6HV7 - chains C and D of the 28 polymer chains in the assembly; structure by X-ray diffraction, 3.40 A resolution.

== Chain C ==
Protein: Proteasome subunit alpha type-4
Source organism: Saccharomyces cerevisiae (strain ATCC 204508 / S288c)
Notes: EC 3.4.25.1
Reference sequence: P40303 (PSA4_YEAST); residues -1 to 252 here correspond to UniProt positions 1-254 (UniProt number = residue number + 2)
Sequence (254 residues; row label = number of the first residue in the row; numbers below 1 keep their minus sign (Met-1 is residue -1)):
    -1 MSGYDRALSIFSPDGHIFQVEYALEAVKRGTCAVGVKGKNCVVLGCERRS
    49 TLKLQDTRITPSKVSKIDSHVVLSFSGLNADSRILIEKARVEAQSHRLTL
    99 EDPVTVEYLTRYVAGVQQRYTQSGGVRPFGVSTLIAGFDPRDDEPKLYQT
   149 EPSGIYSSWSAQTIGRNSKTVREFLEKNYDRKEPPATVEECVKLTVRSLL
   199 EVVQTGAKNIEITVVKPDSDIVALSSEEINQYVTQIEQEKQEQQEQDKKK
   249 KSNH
Disordered / not traced: -1 to 0, 241-252
UniProt features mapped onto this chain:
  - modified residue: Thr58 (Phosphothreonine)

== Chain D ==
Protein: Proteasome subunit alpha type-5
Source organism: Saccharomyces cerevisiae (strain ATCC 204508 / S288c)
Notes: EC 3.4.25.1
Reference sequence: P32379 (PSA5_YEAST); residues -7 to 252 here correspond to UniProt positions 1-260 (UniProt number = residue number + 8)
Sequence (260 residues; each row starts with the number of its first residue; numbers below 1 keep their minus sign (Met-7 is residue -7)):
    -7 MFLTRSEYDRGVSTFSPEGRLFQVEYSLEAIKLGSTAIGIATKEGVVLGV
    43 EKRATSPLLESDSIEKIVEIDRHIGCAMSGLTADARSMIEHARTAAVTHN
    93 LYYDEDINVESLTQSVCDLALRFGEGASGEERLMSRPFGVALLIAGHDAD
   143 DGYQLFHAEPSGTFYRYNAKAIGSGSEGAQAELLNEWHSSLTLKEAELLV
   193 LKILKQVMEEKLDENNAQLSCITKQDGFKIYDNEKTAELIKELKEKEAAE
   243 SPEEADVEMS
Disordered / not traced: -7 to 0, 118-124, 243-252

== Chain C / chain D interface ==
Pairs across the interface (61):
  Asp3(C) - Glu117(D)
  Arg4(C) - Glu117(D)
  Ala5(C) - Val4(D)  hydrophobic
  Ala5(C) - Glu117(D)
  Ala5(C) - Ser127(D)
  Ser7(C) - Ser127(D)  hydrogen bond (backbone-side chain)
  Ser7(C) - Arg128(D)
  Ile8(C) - Gln15(D)
  Phe9(C) - Gln15(D)
  Phe9(C) - Tyr18(D)
  Phe9(C) - Ser19(D)
  Phe9(C) - Leu73(D)  hydrophobic
  Phe9(C) - Arg128(D)
  Phe9(C) - Pro129(D)
  Phe9(C) - Gly131(D)
  Ser10(C) - Tyr18(D)
  Pro11(C) - Tyr18(D)  hydrophobic
  Pro11(C) - Glu21(D)
  Gly13(C) - Tyr18(D)
  Gly13(C) - Glu21(D)
  Gly13(C) - Ala22(D)
  His14(C) - Leu25(D)
  Ile15(C) - Leu73(D)  hydrophobic
  Ile15(C) - Arg128(D)
  Lys35(C) - Glu52(D)  salt bridge
  Gln116(C) - Ala75(D)
  Gln116(C) - Asp76(D)
  Thr119(C) - Arg128(D)  hydrogen bond (backbone-side chain)
  Gln120(C) - Met126(D)
  Gln120(C) - Ser127(D)  hydrogen bond (backbone-backbone)
  Gln120(C) - Arg128(D)
  Gln120(C) - Pro129(D)
  Gln120(C) - Phe130(D)
  Ser121(C) - Ser127(D)
  Gly122(C) - Ser127(D)
  Ser151(C) - Ala75(D)
  Gly152(C) - Ala75(D)
  Ile153(C) - Thr74(D)
  Ile153(C) - Ala75(D)
  Ser155(C) - Leu51(D)
  Ser155(C) - Ser55(D)
  Ser156(C) - Leu51(D)
  Ser156(C) - Glu52(D)  hydrogen bond (backbone-backbone)
  Ser156(C) - Ser55(D)  hydrogen bond (backbone-side chain)
  Trp157(C) - Thr47(D)
  Trp157(C) - Ser48(D)
  Trp157(C) - Leu50(D)
  Trp157(C) - Leu51(D)
  Trp157(C) - Glu52(D)
  Ser158(C) - Leu50(D)  hydrogen bond (backbone-backbone)
  Ser158(C) - Glu52(D)
  Ala159(C) - Leu50(D)
  Leu173(C) - Leu50(D)  hydrophobic
  Glu174(C) - Ser48(D)  hydrogen bond
  Glu174(C) - Pro49(D)
  Glu174(C) - Leu50(D)
  Tyr177(C) - Leu50(D)  hydrophobic
  Arg179(C) - Pro49(D)  hydrogen bond (side chain-backbone)
  Arg179(C) - Leu50(D)  hydrogen bond (side chain-backbone)
  Arg179(C) - Leu51(D)  hydrogen bond (side chain-backbone)
  Arg179(C) - Glu52(D)
Interface residues without a listed pair, chain C (31 interface residues in all): Asp12, Arg170
Interface residues without a listed pair, chain D (27 interface residues in all): Asp1, Ser79

== Summary ==
31 residues of chain C and 27 residues of chain D are in contact; the contacts include 10 hydrogen bonds and 1
salt bridge. Polar contacts include Lys35(C)-Glu52(D), Ser7(C)-Ser127(D) and Thr119(C)-Arg128(D).
Chain C is Proteasome subunit alpha type-4 and chain D is Proteasome subunit alpha type-5, both from
Saccharomyces cerevisiae (strain ATCC 204508 / S288c); the structure, Yeast 20S proteasome with human beta2i
(1-53) in complex with 7, was determined by X-ray diffraction together with 6HTB, 6HTC, 6HTD, 6HTP, 6HTR, 6HUB
and 30 further entries from the same study.
